7RE2 - chains A and P of the 7 polymer chains in the assembly; structure by electron microscopy, 3.17 A resolution.

Chain A:
Name: RNA-directed RNA polymerase
From: Severe acute respiratory syndrome coronavirus 2
Notes: EC 2.7.7.48
Reference sequence: P0DTD1 (R1AB_SARS2); residues 1-932 here correspond to UniProt positions 4393-5324 (UniProt number = residue number + 4392)
Sequence (932 residues; row label = number of the first residue in the row):
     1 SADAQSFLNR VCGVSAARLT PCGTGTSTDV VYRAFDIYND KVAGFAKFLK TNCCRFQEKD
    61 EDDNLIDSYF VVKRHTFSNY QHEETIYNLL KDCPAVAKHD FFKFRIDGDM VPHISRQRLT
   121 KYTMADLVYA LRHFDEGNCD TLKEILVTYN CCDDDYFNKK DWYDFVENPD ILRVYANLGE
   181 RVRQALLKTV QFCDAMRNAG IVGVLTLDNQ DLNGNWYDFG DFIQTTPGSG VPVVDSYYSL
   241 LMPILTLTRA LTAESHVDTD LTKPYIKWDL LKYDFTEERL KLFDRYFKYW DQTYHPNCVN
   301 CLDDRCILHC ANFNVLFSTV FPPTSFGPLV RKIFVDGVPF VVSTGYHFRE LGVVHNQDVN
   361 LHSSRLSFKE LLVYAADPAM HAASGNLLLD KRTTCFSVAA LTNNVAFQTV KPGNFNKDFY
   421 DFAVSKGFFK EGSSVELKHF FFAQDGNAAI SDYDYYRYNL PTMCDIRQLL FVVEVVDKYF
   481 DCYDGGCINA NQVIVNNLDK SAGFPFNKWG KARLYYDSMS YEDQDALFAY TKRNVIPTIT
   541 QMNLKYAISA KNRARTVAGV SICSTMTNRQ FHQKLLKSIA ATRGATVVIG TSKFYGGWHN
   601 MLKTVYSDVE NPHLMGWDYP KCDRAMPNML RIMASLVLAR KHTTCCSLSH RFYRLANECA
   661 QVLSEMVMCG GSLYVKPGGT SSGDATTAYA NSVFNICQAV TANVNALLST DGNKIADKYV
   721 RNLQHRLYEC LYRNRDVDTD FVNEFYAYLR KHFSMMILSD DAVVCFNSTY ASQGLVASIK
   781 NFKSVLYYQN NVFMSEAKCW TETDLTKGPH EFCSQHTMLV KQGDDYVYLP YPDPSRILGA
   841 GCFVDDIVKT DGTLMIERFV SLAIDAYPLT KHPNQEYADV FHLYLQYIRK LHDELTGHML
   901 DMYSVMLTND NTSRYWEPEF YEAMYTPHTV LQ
Unresolved in the structure: 1-2, 930-932
Swiss-Prot annotation at these positions:
  - region: Lys545 to Arg555 (Interaction with RMP Remdesivir), Thr582 to Pro620 (RdRp Palm N-ter)
  - active site: Ser759, Asp760, Asp761
  - binding site (Mn(2+)): Asn209, Asp218
  - binding site (Zn(2+)): His295, Cys301, Cys306, Cys310, Cys487, His642, Cys645, Cys646
  - site: Gln932 (Cleavage)
Ion coordination: Mg2+: Asn209, Asp218 (together with ADP); Zn2+ site 1: His295, Cys301, Cys306, Cys310; Zn2+ site 2: Cys487, His642, Cys645, Cys646
Ligand contacts:
  - chapso (1N7), molecule 1: Arg197, Val231, Lys288, Tyr289, Asp291
  - chapso (1N7), molecule 2: Val202, Val204, Asp221, Ile223, Thr225, Val233, Arg733
  - chapso (1N7), molecule 3: Tyr903, Ser904, Val905
  - ADP (adenosine-5'-diphosphate): Phe35, Lys50, Asn52, Cys53, Lys73, Arg74, His75, Asn79, Arg116, Asp208, Asn209, Tyr217, Asp218, Gly220

Chain P:
Molecule: Product RNA
Sequence (35 nucleotides; each row starts with the number of its first residue):
     1 CGCGUAGCAU GCUACGUCAU UCUCCUAAGA AGCUA
Unresolved in the structure: 1

Chain A / chain P interface:
Contacting residue pairs (22):
  Asp499(A) - G29(P)  phosphate contact
  Arg513(A) - G29(P)  salt bridge to the phosphate
  Lys593(A) - C33(P)  sugar contact
  Leu758(A) - A35(P)  phosphate contact
  Ser759(A) - A35(P)  hydrogen bond to the phosphate
  Asp760(A) - A35(P)  hydrogen bond to the sugar
  Asp761(A) - A35(P)  sugar contact
  Cys813(A) - U34(P)  phosphate contact
  Cys813(A) - A35(P)  phosphate contact
  Ser814(A) - U34(P)  phosphate contact
  Ser814(A) - A35(P)  hydrogen bond to the phosphate
  Gln815(A) - U34(P)  sugar contact
  Arg836(A) - C33(P)  salt bridge to the phosphate
  Arg836(A) - U34(P)  salt bridge to the phosphate
  Ala840(A) - C33(P)  phosphate contact
  Lys849(A) - G32(P)  salt bridge to the phosphate
  Arg858(A) - A31(P)  sugar contact
  Arg858(A) - G32(P)  salt bridge to the phosphate
  Ser861(A) - G32(P)  sugar contact
  Leu862(A) - G32(P)  sugar contact
  Asp865(A) - G32(P)  hydrogen bond to the sugar
  Asp865(A) - C33(P)  sugar contact
Other interface residues (no listed pair), chain A (19 interface residues in all): Asp845, Glu857
Other interface residues (no listed pair), chain P (7 interface residues in all): A30

In short:
19 residues of chain A and 7 residues of chain P are in contact, with 4 hydrogen bonds and 5 salt bridges.
Polar contacts include Asp760(A)-A35(P), Asp865(A)-G32(P) and Ser759(A)-A35(P). Bound to chain A: ADP and 3
copies of chapso.
Chain A is RNA-directed RNA polymerase (Severe acute respiratory syndrome coronavirus 2) and chain P is
Product RNA; the structure, SARS-CoV-2 replication-transcription complex bound to nsp13 helicase -
nsp13(1)-RTC, was determined by electron microscopy (same publication as 7RDX, 7RDY, 7RDZ, 7RE0, 7RE1 and
7RE3).
